1FDW - chain A; structure by X-ray diffraction, 2.70 A resolution.

# Chain A
Molecule: 17-beta-hydroxysteroid dehydrogenase
Source organism: Homo sapiens
Notes: EC 1.1.1.62
UniProt: P14061 (DHB1_HUMAN); numbering as in UniProt (aligned over 1-327)
Amino-acid sequence (327 residues; each row starts with the number of its first residue):
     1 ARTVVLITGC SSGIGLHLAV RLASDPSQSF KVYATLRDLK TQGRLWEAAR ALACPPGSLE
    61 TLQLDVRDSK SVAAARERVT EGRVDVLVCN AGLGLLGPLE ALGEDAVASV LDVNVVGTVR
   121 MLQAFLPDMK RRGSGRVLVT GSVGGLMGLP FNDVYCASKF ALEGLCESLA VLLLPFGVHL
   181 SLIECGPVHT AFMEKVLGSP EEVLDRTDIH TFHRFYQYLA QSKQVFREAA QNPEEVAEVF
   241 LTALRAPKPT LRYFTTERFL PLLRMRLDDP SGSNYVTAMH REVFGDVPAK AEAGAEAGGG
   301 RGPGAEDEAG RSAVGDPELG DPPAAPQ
Disordered / not traced: 192-197, 286-327
Differences from the reference sequence: engineered mutation Gln-221 (His in P14061); conflict Arg-301 (Ala in P14061)
Ligand contacts: estradiol (EST): Ser-142, Val-143, Gly-144, Leu-149, Gly-186, Pro-187, Tyr-218, Gln-221, Ser-222, Val-225, Phe-259, Met-279, Glu-282, Val-283

# Summary
Bound to chain A: estradiol.
Chain A is 17-beta-hydroxysteroid dehydrogenase (Homo sapiens); the structure, Human
17-beta-hydroxysteroid-dehydrogenase type 1 mutant H221Q complexed with estradiol, was determined by X-ray
diffraction (same publication as 1FDU and 1FDV).
